Entry 9M13 (X-ray diffraction, 1.68 A resolution); this record covers chains A and C.

== Chain A ==
Protein: Vitamin D3 receptor
Organism: Rattus norvegicus
UniProt: P13053 (VDR_RAT); residue numbers follow UniProt; this construct covers 116-159, 207-423
Amino-acid sequence (271 residues; row label = number of the first residue in the row; note: 47 numbers in that range are skipped by the numbering (no residue carries them; nothing is unmodelled there)):
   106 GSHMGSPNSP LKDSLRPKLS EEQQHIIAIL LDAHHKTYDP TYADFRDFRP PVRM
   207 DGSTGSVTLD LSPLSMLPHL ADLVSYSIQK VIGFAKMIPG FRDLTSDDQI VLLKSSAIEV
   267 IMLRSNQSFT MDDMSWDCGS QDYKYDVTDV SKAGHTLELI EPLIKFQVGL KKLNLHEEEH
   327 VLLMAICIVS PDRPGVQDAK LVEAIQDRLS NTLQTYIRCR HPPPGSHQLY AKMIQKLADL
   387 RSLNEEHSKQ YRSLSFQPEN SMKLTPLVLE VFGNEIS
Disordered / not traced: 106-122, 207-217, 421-423
Differences from the reference sequence: expression tag (106-115)
Small-molecule neighbours: A1L70 ((4S)-5-[4-[[4-(2-ethyl-2-oxidanyl-butoxy)phenyl]-dimethyl-silyl]phenoxy]-4-oxidanyl-pentanoic acid): T142, Y143, D144, Y147, F150, L223, L226, A227, L229, V230, Y232, S233, K236, I264, I267, M268, R270, S271, S274, W282, C284, V296, A299, H301, L309, H393, Y397, L400, L410, V414, F418
Swiss-Prot annotation at these positions:
  - region: K242 to K260 (Interaction with coactivator LXXLL motif)
  - motif: P412 to N420 (9aaTAD)
  - binding site (calcitriol): Y143, S233, R270, S274, H301, H393

== Chain C ==
Protein: Mediator of RNA polymerase II transcription subunit 1
UniProt: Q15648 (MED1_HUMAN); residues 625-637 here correspond to UniProt positions 640-652 (UniProt number = residue number + 15)
Amino-acid sequence (13 residues; row label = number of the first residue in the row):
   625 KNHPMLMNLL KDN
Disordered / not traced: 636-637
Swiss-Prot annotation at these positions:
  - motif: L630 to L634 (LXXLL motif 2)

== How chain A and chain C interact ==
Residue-residue contacts (24):
  Q235(A) with L633(C)
  I238(A) with L630(C), hydrophobic; L633(C), hydrophobic; L634(C), hydrophobic
  K242(A) with L633(C), hydrogen bond (side chain-backbone); L634(C), hydrogen bond (side chain-backbone); K635(C), hydrogen bond (side chain-backbone)
  F247(A) with L634(C), hydrophobic
  S252(A) with M631(C)
  Q255(A) with L634(C)
  I256(A) with H627(C); L630(C), hydrophobic; M631(C), hydrophobic
  L259(A) with L630(C), hydrophobic; L634(C), hydrophobic
  K260(A) with H627(C)
  P412(A) with M629(C)
  L413(A) with M629(C), hydrophobic
  L415(A) with K625(C), hydrogen bond (backbone-side chain)
  E416(A) with K625(C), hydrogen bond (backbone-side chain); H627(C); P628(C); M629(C), hydrogen bond (side chain-backbone); L630(C), hydrogen bond (side chain-backbone)
Other interface residues (no listed pair), chain A (16 interface residues in all): V417, G419, N420
Other interface residues (no listed pair), chain C (10 interface residues in all): N626

== Overview ==
16 residues of chain A and 10 residues of chain C are in contact; the contacts include 7 hydrogen bonds. Polar
contacts include K242(A)-L633(C), K242(A)-L634(C) and K242(A)-K635(C). Bound to chain A: compound A1L70.
Curated annotation (UniProt) lists 6 calcitriol-binding residues on chain A.
Here chain A is Vitamin D3 receptor (Rattus norvegicus) and chain C is Mediator of RNA polymerase II
transcription subunit 1. Entry 9M13 (Vitamin D receptor complex with a dimethyldiphenylsilane derivative) was
determined by X-ray diffraction (same publication as 9M10, 9M11, 9M12, 9M14, 9M15, 9M16 and 7 further
entries).
